PDB entry 2BWC | X-ray diffraction, 2.15 A resolution | chain A

[Chain A]
Molecule: Endoglucanase
From: Rhodothermus marinus
Notes: EC 3.2.1.4
UniProtKB: O33897 (O33897_RHOMR); numbering as in UniProt (aligned over 1-227)
Chain sequence (227 residues; each row starts with the number of its first residue):
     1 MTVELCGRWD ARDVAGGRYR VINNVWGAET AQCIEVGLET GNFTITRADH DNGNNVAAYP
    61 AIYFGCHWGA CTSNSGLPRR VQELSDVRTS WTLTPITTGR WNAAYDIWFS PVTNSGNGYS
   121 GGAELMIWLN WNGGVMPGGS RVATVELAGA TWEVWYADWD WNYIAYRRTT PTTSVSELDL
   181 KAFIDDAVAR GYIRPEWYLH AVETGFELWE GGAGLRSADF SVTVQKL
Not modelled in the structure: 1
Disulfides: C6-C33, C66-C71

[Summary]
Chain A is Endoglucanase (Rhodothermus marinus); the structure, Structure of Endoglucanase 12A (Cel12A) from
Rhodothermus marinus in complex with cellopentaose (5 minute soak), was determined by X-ray diffraction (same
publication as 2BW8 and 2BWA).
